PDB entry 1UN8 | X-ray diffraction, 2.50 A resolution | chains A and B

[Chain A (and B)]
Molecule: Dihydroxyacetone kinase
Organism: Citrobacter freundii
Notes: EC 2.7.1.29; chain B of this document is another copy of the same molecule, construct and numbering; everything in this record applies to it too
Reference sequence: P45510 (DAK_CITFR); residues 1-552 here = UniProt positions 1-552
Chain sequence (552 residues; each row starts with the number of its first residue):
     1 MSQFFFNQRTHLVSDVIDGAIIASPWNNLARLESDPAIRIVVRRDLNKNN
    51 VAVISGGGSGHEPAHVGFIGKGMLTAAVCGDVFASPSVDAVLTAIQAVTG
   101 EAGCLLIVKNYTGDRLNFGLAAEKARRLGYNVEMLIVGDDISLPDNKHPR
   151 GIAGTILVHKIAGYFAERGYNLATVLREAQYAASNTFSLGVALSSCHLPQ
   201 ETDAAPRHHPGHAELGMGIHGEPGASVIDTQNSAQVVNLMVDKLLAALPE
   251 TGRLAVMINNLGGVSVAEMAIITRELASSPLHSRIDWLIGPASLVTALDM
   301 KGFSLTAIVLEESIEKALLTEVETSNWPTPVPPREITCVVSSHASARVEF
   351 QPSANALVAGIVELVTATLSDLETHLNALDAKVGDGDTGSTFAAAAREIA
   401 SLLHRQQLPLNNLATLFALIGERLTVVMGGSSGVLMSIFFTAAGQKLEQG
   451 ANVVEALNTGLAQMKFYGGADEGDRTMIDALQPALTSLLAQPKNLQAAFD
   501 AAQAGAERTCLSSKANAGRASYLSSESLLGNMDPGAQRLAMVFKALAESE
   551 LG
Disordered / not traced: 518-525, 551-552
Swiss-Prot annotation at these positions:
  - active site: His220 (Tele-hemiaminal-histidine intermediate)
  - binding site (substrate): Gly58 to His61, Lys109, Asp114
  - binding site (ATP): Asp385 to Thr388, Ser431, Ser432, Gly468, Thr476, Met477, Asp533 to Gly535
  - mutagenesis: Asp380 (D380A: Loss of kinase activity), Asp385 (D385A: Loss of kinase activity), Asp387 (D387A: Loss of kinase activity), Thr388 (T388H: Reduced kinase activity)
Small-molecule neighbours: MYY ((2R)-3-(phosphonooxy)-2-(tetradecanoyloxy)propyl palmitate): Leu357, Val358, Ile361, Val362, Val365, Leu369, Phe392, Ala395, Ala396, Ile399, Leu413, Phe417, Ile420, Leu424, Met428, Met436, Phe440, Val453, Val454, Leu457, Met477, Leu488, Pro492, Leu495, Leu539, Val542, Phe543, Leu546

[Interface between chain A and chain B]
Residue-residue contacts (188):
  Ser2(A) - Gln231(B)
  Gln3(A) - Leu193(B)
  Gln3(A) - Ser194(B)  hydrogen bond
  Gln3(A) - His208(B)
  Gln3(A) - Gln231(B)
  Gln3(A) - Lys301(B)  hydrogen bond (backbone-side chain)
  Phe4(A) - Leu193(B)
  Phe4(A) - Gln231(B)  hydrogen bond (backbone-side chain)
  Phe4(A) - Glu268(B)
  Phe5(A) - Leu193(B)  hydrophobic
  Phe5(A) - Gln231(B)
  Phe5(A) - Glu268(B)  hydrogen bond (backbone-side chain)
  Phe5(A) - Ile271(B)
  Phe5(A) - Ile272(B)  hydrophobic
  Phe5(A) - Phe303(B)  hydrophobic
  Phe6(A) - Asn232(B)
  Phe6(A) - Ser233(B)  hydrogen bond (backbone-backbone)
  Asn7(A) - Asn232(B)  hydrogen bond
  Asn7(A) - Ser233(B)  hydrogen bond (backbone-side chain)
  Asn7(A) - Ala234(B)
  Asn7(A) - Glu275(B)
  Leu12(A) - Ile271(B)  hydrophobic
  Asp15(A) - Arg274(B)  salt bridge
  Val16(A) - Ala267(B)
  Val16(A) - Ala270(B)
  Val16(A) - Ile271(B)  hydrophobic
  Asp18(A) - Arg274(B)  salt bridge
  Asp18(A) - Ile336(B)
  Gly19(A) - Ala270(B)
  Ile21(A) - Arg334(B)
  Ile22(A) - Leu288(B)  hydrophobic
  Ile22(A) - Pro333(B)
  Ile22(A) - Arg334(B)  hydrogen bond (backbone-backbone)
  Ile22(A) - Ile336(B)  hydrophobic
  Ser24(A) - Val331(B)
  Ser24(A) - Arg334(B)  hydrogen bond (backbone-side chain)
  Pro25(A) - Arg334(B)  hydrogen bond (backbone-side chain)
  Asn27(A) - Arg334(B)
  Ala30(A) - Thr337(B)
  Ala30(A) - Val339(B)  hydrophobic
  Arg31(A) - Ile336(B)
  Arg31(A) - Thr337(B)  hydrogen bond (backbone-backbone)
  Arg31(A) - Cys338(B)
  Arg31(A) - Val339(B)  hydrogen bond (backbone-backbone)
  Leu32(A) - Val339(B)
  Glu33(A) - Cys338(B)
  Glu33(A) - Val339(B)  hydrogen bond (backbone-backbone)
  Glu33(A) - Val340(B)
  Arg44(A) - Thr337(B)  hydrogen bond
  Glu62(A) - Val266(B)
  Glu62(A) - Ala267(B)
  Pro63(A) - Val266(B)
  Leu92(A) - Ala346(B)  hydrophobic
  Gln96(A) - His343(B)
  Gln96(A) - Ala344(B)  hydrogen bond (side chain-backbone)
  Ala97(A) - Ser341(B)
  Arg115(A) - Phe466(B)  hydrogen bond (side chain-backbone)
  Arg115(A) - Tyr467(B)  hydrogen bond (side chain-backbone)
  Arg115(A) - Gly469(B)
  Leu116(A) - Ser431(B)
  Leu116(A) - Val434(B)
  Leu116(A) - Leu435(B)  hydrophobic
  Leu116(A) - Ile438(B)
  Leu116(A) - Tyr467(B)
  Leu116(A) - Gly468(B)
  Gly119(A) - Tyr467(B)
  Leu120(A) - Thr425(B)
  Leu120(A) - Ser437(B)
  Leu120(A) - Ile438(B)  hydrophobic
  Leu120(A) - Thr441(B)
  Ala122(A) - Tyr467(B)
  Glu123(A) - Thr441(B)
  Glu123(A) - Ala442(B)
  Glu123(A) - Gln463(B)  hydrogen bond
  Glu123(A) - Tyr467(B)  hydrogen bond
  Arg126(A) - Gln463(B)
  Arg126(A) - Tyr467(B)
  Arg127(A) - Ala346(B)
  Arg127(A) - Val348(B)
  Arg127(A) - Glu349(B)
  Arg127(A) - Ala418(B)
  Arg127(A) - Gln445(B)
  Met134(A) - Phe466(B)
  Met134(A) - Tyr467(B)  hydrophobic
  Ile136(A) - Phe466(B)  hydrophobic
  Lys147(A) - Gly469(B)
  Lys147(A) - Asp471(B)  salt bridge
  Lys147(A) - Asp474(B)  salt bridge
  His148(A) - Gly469(B)  hydrogen bond (side chain-backbone)
  Leu193(A) - Gln3(B)
  Leu193(A) - Phe4(B)
  Leu193(A) - Phe5(B)  hydrophobic
  Ser194(A) - Gln3(B)  hydrogen bond
  His197(A) - Lys301(B)
  His208(A) - Gln3(B)  hydrogen bond
  Gln231(A) - Ser2(B)
  Gln231(A) - Gln3(B)
  Gln231(A) - Phe4(B)  hydrogen bond (side chain-backbone)
  Gln231(A) - Phe5(B)
  Asn232(A) - Phe6(B)
  Asn232(A) - Asn7(B)  hydrogen bond
  Ser233(A) - Phe6(B)  hydrogen bond (backbone-backbone)
  Ser233(A) - Asn7(B)  hydrogen bond (side chain-backbone)
  Ala234(A) - Asn7(B)
  Gly263(A) - Asp299(B)
  Ser265(A) - Leu298(B)
  Ser265(A) - Asp299(B)
  Val266(A) - Glu62(B)
  Ala267(A) - Val16(B)
  Ala267(A) - Glu62(B)
  Glu268(A) - Phe4(B)
  Glu268(A) - Phe5(B)  hydrogen bond (side chain-backbone)
  Ala270(A) - Val16(B)
  Ala270(A) - Gly19(B)
  Ile271(A) - Phe5(B)
  Ile271(A) - Leu12(B)  hydrophobic
  Ile271(A) - Val16(B)  hydrophobic
  Ile272(A) - Phe5(B)  hydrophobic
  Arg274(A) - Asp15(B)  salt bridge
  Arg274(A) - Asp18(B)  salt bridge
  Glu275(A) - Asn7(B)
  Leu288(A) - Ile22(B)  hydrophobic
  Leu298(A) - Ser265(B)
  Asp299(A) - Gly263(B)
  Asp299(A) - Ser265(B)
  Asp299(A) - Lys301(B)  salt bridge
  Lys301(A) - Gln3(B)  hydrogen bond (side chain-backbone)
  Lys301(A) - His197(B)
  Lys301(A) - Asp299(B)  salt bridge
  Phe303(A) - Phe5(B)  hydrophobic
  Val331(A) - Ser24(B)
  Pro333(A) - Ile22(B)
  Arg334(A) - Ile21(B)
  Arg334(A) - Ile22(B)  hydrogen bond (backbone-backbone)
  Arg334(A) - Ser24(B)  hydrogen bond (side chain-backbone)
  Arg334(A) - Pro25(B)  hydrogen bond (side chain-backbone)
  Arg334(A) - Asn27(B)
  Ile336(A) - Asp18(B)
  Ile336(A) - Ile22(B)  hydrophobic
  Ile336(A) - Arg31(B)
  Thr337(A) - Ala30(B)
  Thr337(A) - Arg31(B)  hydrogen bond (backbone-backbone)
  Thr337(A) - Arg44(B)  hydrogen bond
  Cys338(A) - Arg31(B)
  Cys338(A) - Glu33(B)
  Val339(A) - Ala30(B)  hydrophobic
  Val339(A) - Arg31(B)  hydrogen bond (backbone-backbone)
  Val339(A) - Leu32(B)  hydrophobic
  Val339(A) - Glu33(B)  hydrogen bond (backbone-backbone)
  Val339(A) - Val42(B)  hydrophobic
  Val340(A) - Glu33(B)
  Ser341(A) - Ala97(B)
  His343(A) - Gln96(B)
  Ala344(A) - Gln96(B)  hydrogen bond (backbone-side chain)
  Ala346(A) - Leu92(B)  hydrophobic
  Ala346(A) - Arg127(B)
  Val348(A) - Arg127(B)
  Glu349(A) - Arg127(B)
  Ala418(A) - Arg127(B)
  Thr425(A) - Leu120(B)
  Ser431(A) - Leu116(B)
  Val434(A) - Leu116(B)
  Leu435(A) - Leu116(B)  hydrophobic
  Ser437(A) - Leu120(B)
  Ile438(A) - Leu116(B)
  Ile438(A) - Leu120(B)  hydrophobic
  Thr441(A) - Leu120(B)
  Thr441(A) - Glu123(B)
  Ala442(A) - Glu123(B)
  Gln445(A) - Arg127(B)
  Gln463(A) - Glu123(B)  hydrogen bond
  Gln463(A) - Arg126(B)
  Phe466(A) - Arg115(B)  hydrogen bond (backbone-side chain)
  Phe466(A) - Met134(B)
  Phe466(A) - Ile136(B)  hydrophobic
  Tyr467(A) - Arg115(B)  hydrogen bond (backbone-side chain)
  Tyr467(A) - Leu116(B)
  Tyr467(A) - Gly119(B)
  Tyr467(A) - Ala122(B)
  Tyr467(A) - Glu123(B)  hydrogen bond
  Tyr467(A) - Arg126(B)
  Tyr467(A) - Met134(B)  hydrophobic
  Gly468(A) - Leu116(B)
  Gly469(A) - Arg115(B)
  Gly469(A) - Lys147(B)
  Gly469(A) - His148(B)  hydrogen bond (backbone-side chain)
  Asp471(A) - Lys147(B)  salt bridge
  Asp474(A) - Lys147(B)  salt bridge
Other interface residues (no listed pair), chain A (116 interface residues in all): Ala20, Ala23, Trp26, Leu29, Val42, Asn117, Lys124, Leu128, Val191, Val236, Gly262, Val264, Thr273, Ala277, Gly290, Pro291, Ser293, Thr296, Gly302, Pro332, Glu335, Ser342, Ser345, Lys465
Other interface residues (no listed pair), chain B (116 interface residues in all): Ala20, Ala23, Trp26, Leu29, Pro63, Asn117, Lys124, Leu128, Val191, Val236, Gly262, Val264, Thr273, Ala277, Gly290, Pro291, Ser293, Thr296, Gly302, Pro332, Glu335, Ser342, Ser345, Lys465

[Summary]
Chain A and chain B each contribute 116 residues to their interface; the contacts include 41 hydrogen bonds
and 10 salt bridges. Among the polar pairs are Asp15(A)-Arg274(B), Asp18(A)-Arg274(B) and Lys147(A)-Asp471(B).
Chain A binds compound MYY.
Chain A and chain B are both Dihydroxyacetone kinase (Citrobacter freundii); the structure, Crystal structure
of the dihydroxyacetone kinase of C. freundii (native form), was determined by X-ray diffraction, deposited
together with 1UN9.
